Entry 6UD5 (X-ray diffraction, 2.05 A resolution); this record covers chains C and D of the 4 polymer chains in the assembly.

== Chain C (and D) ==
Protein: Tryptophan 2,3-dioxygenase
Source organism: Homo sapiens
Notes: EC 1.13.11.11; chain D of this document is another copy of the same molecule, construct and numbering; everything in this record applies to it too
UniProt: P48775 (T23O_HUMAN); residues 18-389 here = UniProt positions 18-389
Chain sequence (380 residues; each row starts with the number of its first residue):
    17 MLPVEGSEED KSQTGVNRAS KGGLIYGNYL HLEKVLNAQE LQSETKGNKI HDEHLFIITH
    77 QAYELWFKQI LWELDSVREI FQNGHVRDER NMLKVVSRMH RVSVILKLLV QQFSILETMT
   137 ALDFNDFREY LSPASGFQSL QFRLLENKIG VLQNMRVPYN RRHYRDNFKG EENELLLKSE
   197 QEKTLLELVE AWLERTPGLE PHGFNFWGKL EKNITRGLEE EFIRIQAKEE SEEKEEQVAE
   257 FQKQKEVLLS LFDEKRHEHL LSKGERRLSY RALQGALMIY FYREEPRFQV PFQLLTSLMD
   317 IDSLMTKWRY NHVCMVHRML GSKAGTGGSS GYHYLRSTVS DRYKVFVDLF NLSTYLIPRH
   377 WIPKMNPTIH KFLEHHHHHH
Not modelled in the structure: 17-38, 175-179, 244-248, 392-396 (chain D: 17-38, 392-396)
Sequence notes: initiating methionine (17); expression tag (390-396)
Metal / ion sites: heme Fe: H328 (together with carbon monoxide)
Residues lining bound ligands:
  - carbon monoxide (CMO): H76, S151, G152, H328
  - heme (HEM): F72, T75, H76, Y79, F83, F129, L132, M135, F140, S151, G152, F153, S155, F158, R159, W324, R325, H328, M331, V332, M335, L336, G341, T342, G343, G344, S345, G347, Y350, L351, T354
  - tryptophan (TRP), molecule 1: F72, H76, F140, R144, L147, A150, S151, L336, A340, G341, T342
  - tryptophan (TRP), molecule 2: V102, R103, E105, W208, R211, T212, P213, I295, R303, F304, P307
UniProt features mapped onto this chain:
  - binding site (substrate): F72 to H76, R144, T342
  - binding site (heme): H328
  - natural variant: M108 (M108I: In HYPTRP)
  - mutagenesis: Y42 (Y42A: Reduces enzyme activity by 99%), Y45 (Y45A: Reduces enzyme activity by 99%), F72 (F72A: Abolishes enzyme activity), H76 (H76A: Abolishes enzyme activity), F140 (F140A: Reduces enzyme activity by 99%), R144 (R144A: Reduces enzyme activity by 99%), S151 (S151A: Reduces enzyme activity by 90%), Y175 (Y175G: Reduces enzyme activity), H328 (H328A: Abolishes enzyme activity)
From the paper describing this entry:
  - binding site for tryptophan: H76, R144, T342

== Interface between chain C and chain D ==
Residue-residue contacts (126; chain C residue first):
  L40(C) - Q58(D)
  L40(C) - Y146(D)
  L40(C) - L147(D)
  L40(C) - P149(D)
  L40(C) - A150(D)
  I41(C) - A150(D)
  I41(C) - Q154(D)
  Y42(C) - H76(D)
  Y42(C) - E80(D)  hydrogen bond
  Y42(C) - A150(D)
  Y42(C) - S151(D)
  Y42(C) - Q154(D)  hydrogen bond (backbone-side chain)
  Y42(C) - S155(D)
  Y45(C) - Q58(D)
  Y45(C) - E69(D)  hydrogen bond
  Y45(C) - F72(D)
  Y45(C) - I73(D)
  Y45(C) - L147(D)
  L46(C) - A54(D)
  L46(C) - I73(D)
  L46(C) - H76(D)
  L46(C) - Q77(D)  hydrogen bond (backbone-side chain)
  H47(C) - A54(D)
  H47(C) - E56(D)  salt bridge
  K50(C) - K50(D)
  K50(C) - N53(D)  hydrogen bond (side chain-backbone)
  V51(C) - A54(D)  hydrophobic
  V51(C) - Q77(D)
  V51(C) - L81(D)
  L52(C) - E80(D)
  L52(C) - K84(D)  hydrogen bond (backbone-side chain)
  L52(C) - Q157(D)
  N53(C) - K50(D)  hydrogen bond (backbone-side chain)
  A54(C) - L46(D)
  A54(C) - H47(D)
  A54(C) - V51(D)  hydrophobic
  Q55(C) - L81(D)
  Q55(C) - K84(D)  hydrogen bond
  E56(C) - H47(D)  salt bridge
  Q58(C) - L40(D)
  Q58(C) - Y45(D)
  K65(C) - W88(D)
  H67(C) - W88(D)  hydrogen bond (backbone-side chain)
  H67(C) - E89(D)  salt bridge
  H67(C) - S92(D)
  H67(C) - R114(D)  hydrogen bond
  D68(C) - R117(D)  salt bridge
  E69(C) - Y45(D)  hydrogen bond
  H70(C) - K84(D)
  H70(C) - Q85(D)  hydrogen bond
  H70(C) - W88(D)
  L71(C) - Q85(D)  hydrogen bond (backbone-side chain)
  L71(C) - R117(D)
  F72(C) - Y45(D)
  I73(C) - Y45(D)
  I73(C) - L46(D)
  I74(C) - L81(D)
  I74(C) - W82(D)  hydrophobic
  I74(C) - Q85(D)
  T75(C) - W82(D)
  H76(C) - Y42(D)
  H76(C) - L46(D)
  Q77(C) - L46(D)  hydrogen bond (side chain-backbone)
  Q77(C) - V51(D)
  Q77(C) - L81(D)
  A78(C) - L81(D)
  A78(C) - W82(D)
  E80(C) - Y42(D)  hydrogen bond
  E80(C) - L48(D)
  E80(C) - L52(D)
  L81(C) - V51(D)  hydrophobic
  L81(C) - Q55(D)
  L81(C) - I74(D)
  L81(C) - Q77(D)
  L81(C) - A78(D)
  L81(C) - L81(D)  hydrophobic
  W82(C) - I74(D)  hydrophobic
  W82(C) - T75(D)
  W82(C) - A78(D)
  W82(C) - Q128(D)
  W82(C) - I131(D)  hydrophobic
  K84(C) - L52(D)  hydrogen bond (side chain-backbone)
  K84(C) - Q55(D)  hydrogen bond
  K84(C) - H70(D)
  Q85(C) - H70(D)  hydrogen bond
  Q85(C) - L71(D)  hydrogen bond (side chain-backbone)
  Q85(C) - I74(D)
  W88(C) - H67(D)  hydrogen bond (side chain-backbone)
  W88(C) - H70(D)
  E89(C) - H67(D)  salt bridge
  S92(C) - H67(D)
  R114(C) - H67(D)  hydrogen bond
  R117(C) - D68(D)  salt bridge
  R117(C) - L71(D)
  R117(C) - T134(D)  hydrogen bond (side chain-backbone)
  R117(C) - M135(D)
  V120(C) - S130(D)
  V120(C) - I131(D)  hydrophobic
  V120(C) - T134(D)
  I121(C) - I131(D)  hydrophobic
  L124(C) - L124(D)
  L124(C) - Q128(D)
  L124(C) - I131(D)  hydrophobic
  Q127(C) - Q127(D)
  Q128(C) - L124(D)
  S130(C) - V120(D)
  I131(C) - W82(D)  hydrophobic
  I131(C) - V120(D)  hydrophobic
  I131(C) - I121(D)  hydrophobic
  I131(C) - L124(D)  hydrophobic
  T134(C) - R117(D)  hydrogen bond
  T134(C) - V120(D)
  M135(C) - R117(D)
  Y146(C) - L40(D)
  L147(C) - L40(D)
  L147(C) - Y45(D)
  P149(C) - G39(D)
  P149(C) - L40(D)
  A150(C) - L40(D)  hydrogen bond (backbone-backbone)
  A150(C) - I41(D)
  A150(C) - Y42(D)
  S151(C) - Y42(D)
  Q154(C) - I41(D)
  Q154(C) - Y42(D)  hydrogen bond (side chain-backbone)
  S155(C) - Y42(D)
  Q157(C) - L52(D)
Interface residues without a listed pair, chain C (60 interface residues in all): G39, L48, L57, H116, S148, G152
Interface residues without a listed pair, chain D (59 interface residues in all): L57, K65, S148, G152

== Summary ==
60 residues of chain C face 59 of chain D across their interface, with 25 hydrogen bonds and 6 salt bridges.
Polar contacts include H47(C)-E56(D), H67(C)-E89(D) and D68(C)-R117(D). Bound to chain C: heme, carbon
monoxide and tryptophan. The paper reports a binding site for tryptophan at H76(C), R144(C) and T342(C).
Chain C and chain D are both Tryptophan 2,3-dioxygenase (Homo sapiens); the structure, Crystal structure of
human tryptophan 2,3-dioxygenase in complex with carbon monoxide and tryptophan, was determined by X-ray
diffraction (same publication as 6UBP).
